Entry 4LCX (X-ray diffraction, 3.09 A resolution); this record covers chains A and B of the 6 polymer chains in the assembly.

[Chain A]
Name: Hemagglutinin HA1
Organism: Influenza A virus
Sequence (316 residues; numbered 1 to 316; the number before each row is that of its first residue):
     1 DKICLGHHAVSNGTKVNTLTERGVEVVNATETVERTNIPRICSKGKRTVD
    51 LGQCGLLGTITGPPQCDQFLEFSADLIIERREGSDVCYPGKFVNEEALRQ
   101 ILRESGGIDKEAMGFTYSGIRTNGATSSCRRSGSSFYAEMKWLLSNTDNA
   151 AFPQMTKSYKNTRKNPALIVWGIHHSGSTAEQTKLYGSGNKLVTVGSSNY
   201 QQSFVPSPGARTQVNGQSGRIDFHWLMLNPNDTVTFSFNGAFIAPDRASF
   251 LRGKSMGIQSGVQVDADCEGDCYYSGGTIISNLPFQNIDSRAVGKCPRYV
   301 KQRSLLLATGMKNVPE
Disulfide bonds: C42-C268, C54-C66, C87-C129, C272-C296

[Chain B]
Name: Hemagglutinin HA2
Organism: Influenza A virus
Sequence (170 residues; each row starts with the number of its first residue):
   322 GLFGAIAGFIENGWEGLIDGWYGFRHQNAQGEGTAADYKSTQSAIDQITG
   372 KLNRLIEKTNQQFELIDNEFTEVEKQIGNVINWTRDSITEVWSYNAELLV
   422 AMENQHTIDLADSEMDKLYERVKRQLRENAEEDGTGCFEIFHKCDDDCMA
   472 SIRNNTYDHSKYREEAMQNR
Disulfide bonds: C465-C469
Covalently attached groups: N-acetylglucosamine (NAG) linked to N403

[Interface between chain A and chain B]
Cross-chain cystine bridges: C4(A)-C458(B)
Pairs across the interface (134):
  D1(A) with Q348(B); F459(B); E460(B); I461(B), hydrogen bond (backbone-backbone)
  K2(A) with H347(B); Q348(B), hydrogen bond (backbone-backbone); D454(B), salt bridge; C458(B); F459(B); E460(B); M470(B)
  I3(A) with C458(B); F459(B), hydrogen bond (backbone-backbone); I473(B), hydrophobic
  C4(A) with W335(B); G344(B); F345(B); R346(B), hydrogen bond (backbone-backbone); G457(B); C458(B), disulfide
  L5(A) with I331(B); W335(B); G344(B); L439(B), hydrophobic; Y440(B), hydrophobic; V443(B), hydrophobic; G457(B), hydrogen bond (backbone-backbone); F459(B), hydrophobic
  G6(A) with W335(B); Y343(B); G344(B), hydrogen bond (backbone-backbone); M436(B)
  H7(A) with I327(B); N333(B); G334(B); W335(B), hydrogen bond (backbone-backbone); L338(B); W342(B); Y343(B); M436(B)
  H8(A) with G334(B); W335(B); L338(B); G341(B); W342(B), hydrogen bond (backbone-backbone)
  A9(A) with G334(B); W335(B); E336(B)
  S11(A) with E336(B)
  V16(A) with N425(B)
  N17(A) with A422(B); N425(B), hydrogen bond (backbone-side chain)
  T18(A) with A422(B); N425(B); Q426(B), hydrogen bond; I429(B)
  L19(A) with A422(B), hydrogen bond (backbone-backbone); M423(B); Q426(B), hydrogen bond (backbone-side chain)
  T20(A) with Q426(B), hydrogen bond (backbone-side chain)
  V24(A) with I429(B), hydrophobic
  V26(A) with I429(B), hydrophobic
  E79(A) with F391(B)
  R80(A) with F391(B)
  R81(A) with E390(B); F391(B)
  E96(A) with D388(B); N389(B), hydrogen bond; V394(B)
  R99(A) with N389(B)
  Q100(A) with L386(B); I387(B)
  R103(A) with N389(B)
  M256(A) with Q383(B), hydrogen bond; E385(B)
  G257(A) with L386(B)
  Q259(A) with N389(B); E390(B), hydrogen bond (side chain-backbone); F391(B), hydrogen bond (side chain-backbone)
  S275(A) with E390(B), hydrogen bond
  N282(A) with I377(B); E378(B)
  P284(A) with L376(B)
  F285(A) with A417(B), hydrophobic
  R291(A) with L386(B); D388(B), salt bridge; N389(B); E390(B), salt bridge; R406(B)
  V293(A) with F384(B); L386(B), hydrophobic
  G294(A) with Q382(B); Q383(B); F384(B), hydrogen bond (backbone-backbone)
  K295(A) with N381(B)
  R298(A) with T380(B); W413(B)
  Y299(A) with T410(B)
  V300(A) with W413(B); S414(B)
  K301(A) with T410(B); E411(B), salt bridge; S414(B), hydrogen bond (backbone-side chain)
  Q302(A) with S414(B), hydrogen bond (side chain-backbone); E418(B), hydrogen bond
  L305(A) with A417(B), hydrophobic; E418(B)
  L306(A) with V421(B); N425(B), hydrogen bond (backbone-side chain)
  L307(A) with L373(B), hydrophobic; L376(B), hydrophobic; E424(B); N425(B)
  A308(A) with N425(B), hydrogen bond (backbone-side chain); T428(B)
  T309(A) with W342(B); I369(B); L373(B)
  G310(A) with W342(B); T428(B)
  M311(A) with I327(B), hydrophobic; W342(B); Y343(B), hydrophobic; A432(B), hydrophobic
  K312(A) with I327(B); A328(B); I429(B)
  V314(A) with A328(B), hydrophobic; N333(B); G334(B), hydrogen bond (backbone-backbone)
  P315(A) with N333(B); E336(B)
  E316(A) with N333(B); E336(B)
Interface residues without a listed pair, chain A (59 interface residues in all): V10, R22, T30, T32, I258, S260, S290, C296
Interface residues without a listed pair, chain B (68 interface residues in all): E332, N349, T392, L419, L420, L447

[In short]
Chain A and chain B form an interface of 59 and 68 residues respectively, with 1 disulfide bond, 25 hydrogen
bonds and 4 salt bridges. Polar contacts include K2(A)-D454(B), R291(A)-D388(B) and R291(A)-E390(B).
Covalently linked N-acetylglucosamine: at N403(B).
Chain A is Hemagglutinin HA1 and chain B is Hemagglutinin HA2, both from Influenza A virus; the structure, The
structure of hemagglutinin from avian-origin H7N9 influenza virus (A/Shanghai/1/2013), was determined by X-ray
diffraction, deposited together with 4KOL, 4KOM, 4KON, 4LKG, 4LKH, 4LKI, 4LKJ and 4LKK.
